PDB entry 1XVD | X-ray diffraction, 2.30 A resolution | chains A and B of the 6 polymer chains in the assembly

== Chain A (and B) ==
Molecule: Methane monooxygenase component A alpha chain
From: Methylococcus capsulatus
Notes: EC 1.14.13.25; fragment: alpha subunit; chain B of this document is another copy of the same molecule, construct and numbering; everything in this record applies to it too
UniProt: P22869 (MEMA_METCA); residue numbers follow UniProt; this construct covers 1-527
Chain sequence (527 residues; numbered 1 to 527; the number before each row is that of its first residue):
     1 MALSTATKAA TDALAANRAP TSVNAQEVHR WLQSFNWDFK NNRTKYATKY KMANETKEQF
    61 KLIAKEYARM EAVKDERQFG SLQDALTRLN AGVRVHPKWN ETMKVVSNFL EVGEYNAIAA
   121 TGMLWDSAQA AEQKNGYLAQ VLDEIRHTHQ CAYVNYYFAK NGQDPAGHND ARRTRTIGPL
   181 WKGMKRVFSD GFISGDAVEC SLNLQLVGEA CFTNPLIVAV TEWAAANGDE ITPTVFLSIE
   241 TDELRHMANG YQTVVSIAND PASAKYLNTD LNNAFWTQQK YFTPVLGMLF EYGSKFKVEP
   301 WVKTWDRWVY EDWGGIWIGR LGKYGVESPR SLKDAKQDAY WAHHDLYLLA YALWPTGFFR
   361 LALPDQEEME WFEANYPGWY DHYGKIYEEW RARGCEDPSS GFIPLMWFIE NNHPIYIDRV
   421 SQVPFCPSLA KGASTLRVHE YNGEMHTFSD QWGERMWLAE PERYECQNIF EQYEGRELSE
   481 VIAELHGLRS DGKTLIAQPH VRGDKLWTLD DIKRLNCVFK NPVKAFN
Not modelled in the structure: 1-17
Swiss-Prot annotation at these positions:
  - active site: C151
  - binding site (Fe cation): E114, E144, H147, E209, E243, H246
Ion coordination: Fe ion site 1: E114, E144, H147; Fe ion site 2: E209, E243, H246
Residues lining bound ligands: 4-fluorophenol (FPN): K98, E101, T102, V105, L180, M288, L289, Y292, G293, Y347, F359, R360, L361

== Chain A / chain B interface ==
Contacting residue pairs - 27 pairs, chain A then chain B:
  E76(A) - E76(B)
  R77(A) - G80(B)
  R77(A) - D84(B)
  G80(A) - R77(B)
  G80(A) - S81(B)  hydrogen bond (backbone-side chain)
  S81(A) - G80(B)  hydrogen bond (side chain-backbone)
  S81(A) - S81(B)
  S81(A) - D84(B)  hydrogen bond
  S81(A) - A85(B)  hydrogen bond (side chain-backbone)
  Q83(A) - R77(B)
  D84(A) - S81(B)  hydrogen bond
  D84(A) - T234(B)
  A85(A) - S81(B)  hydrogen bond (backbone-side chain)
  A85(A) - L86(B)  hydrophobic
  L86(A) - A85(B)  hydrophobic
  R88(A) - E230(B)  salt bridge
  R88(A) - P233(B)
  R88(A) - T234(B)  hydrogen bond
  R88(A) - L237(B)
  L89(A) - L89(B)  hydrophobic
  L89(A) - E230(B)
  E230(A) - R88(B)  salt bridge
  E230(A) - L89(B)
  P233(A) - R88(B)
  T234(A) - D84(B)
  T234(A) - R88(B)  hydrogen bond
  L237(A) - R88(B)
Also at the interface, not in a pair above, chain A (15 interface residues in all): Q78
Also at the interface, not in a pair above, chain B (14 interface residues in all): Q83

== In short ==
The interface between chain A and chain B involves 15 residues on one side and 14 on the other; the contacts
include 8 hydrogen bonds and 2 salt bridges. Polar pairs include R88(A)-E230(B), G80(A)-S81(B) and
S81(A)-D84(B). Chain A binds 4-fluorophenol.
Both chains are Methane monooxygenase component A alpha chain (Methylococcus capsulatus). Entry 1XVD (Soluble
methane monooxygenase hydroxylase: 4-fluorophenol soaked structure) was determined by X-ray diffraction
together with 1XU3, 1XU5, 1XVB, 1XVC, 1XVE, 1XVF and 1XVG from the same study.
